6Z3U - chains A and B of the 3 polymer chains in the assembly; structure by X-ray diffraction, 2.60 A resolution.

# Chain A
Protein: CYCLIN domain-containing protein
Source organism: Chaetomium thermophilum (strain DSM 1495 / CBS 144.50 / IMI 039719)
UniProtKB: G0SH78 (G0SH78_CHATD); residues 1-425 here = UniProt positions 1-425
Sequence (425 residues; each row starts with the number of its first residue):
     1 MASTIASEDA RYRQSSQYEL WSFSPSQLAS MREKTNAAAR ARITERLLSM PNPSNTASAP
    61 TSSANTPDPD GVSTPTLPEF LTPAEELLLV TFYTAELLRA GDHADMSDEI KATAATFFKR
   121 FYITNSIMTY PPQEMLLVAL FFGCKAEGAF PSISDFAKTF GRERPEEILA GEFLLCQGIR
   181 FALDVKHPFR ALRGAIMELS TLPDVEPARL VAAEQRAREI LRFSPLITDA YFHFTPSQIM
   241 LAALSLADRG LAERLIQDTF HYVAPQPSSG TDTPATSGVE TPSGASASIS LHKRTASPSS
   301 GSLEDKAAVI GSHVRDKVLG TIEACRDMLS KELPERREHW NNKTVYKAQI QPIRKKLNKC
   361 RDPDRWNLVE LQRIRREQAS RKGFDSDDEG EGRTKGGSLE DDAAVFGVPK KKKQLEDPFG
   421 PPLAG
Unresolved in the structure: 1-4, 50-74, 263-311, 391-425
What the authors report for this chain:
  - post-translational modification sites: Ser15 (citing earlier work)

# Chain B
Protein: Protein kinase domain-containing protein
Source organism: Chaetomium thermophilum (strain DSM 1495 / CBS 144.50 / IMI 039719)
UniProtKB: G0SFC6 (G0SFC6_CHATD); residue numbers follow UniProt; this construct covers 1-437
Sequence (437 residues; numbered 1 to 437; the number before each row is that of its first residue):
     1 MAASPLIAPP TDALQQSRPG STSSPFKRQP QQPSQPPSST APSSSNANDT PQLGSRPPNI
    61 TIANVTSAPF SSRPAITPDP VEQMNEAEKR KYIKGKKLGE GTYANVYLGH SRDDPNFKVA
   121 IKKIKVQAQY KDGMAPDAVR ELKYLRELRG HPNIIGLISV FSSKDQNLNL VLEYLPLGDL
   181 EMLIRDVERV RYGAADIKAW MGMLTRAVWW CHENFILHRD IKPNNLLIAA DGEVKLADFG
   241 LARSFADPGR RMTANVITRW YRPPELLFGA RHYGGAVDIW SVGMVFAELI IRSPFLPGNT
   301 EMEQITLICK HIGTPTEENW PGVSKLPEWW DPMEEPIPVW GKDAYMARFG AVGSEGVDLL
   361 WRTLQLDPKK RITAREMLEH RWWRTDPKPT RKEDLPKKSG GEDKMGADLK RRPGMVEDEN
   421 GPRGSKVARK LDFGQLK
Unresolved in the structure: 1-77, 400-437
What the authors report for this chain:
  - contacts within the chain: Lys122-Glu141 (salt bridge)
  - catalytic residues: Lys122, Asp238
  - post-translational modification sites: Thr253 (citing earlier work)

# Interface between chain A and chain B
Contacting residue pairs (53):
  Arg11(A) with Glu213(B), hydrogen bond (side chain-backbone); Asn214(B), hydrogen bond
  Gln14(A) with Arg146(B), hydrogen bond (backbone-side chain)
  Ser15(A) with Arg146(B)
  Ser16(A) with Arg146(B)
  Glu19(A) with Arg146(B), salt bridge
  Arg42(A) with Pro78(B); Pro80(B)
  Ser107(A) with Arg250(B)
  Thr124(A) with Val81(B)
  Asn125(A) with Asp79(B); Val81(B)
  Tyr130(A) with Asp79(B), hydrogen bond
  Phe141(A) with Asp132(B)
  Phe142(A) with Met134(B), hydrophobic
  Lys145(A) with Asp132(B), hydrogen bond (side chain-backbone); Gly133(B); Met134(B), hydrogen bond (side chain-backbone); Val139(B)
  Ala146(A) with Lys143(B), hydrogen bond (backbone-side chain)
  Phe150(A) with Pro136(B), hydrophobic; Arg140(B)
  Ser152(A) with Asp132(B), hydrogen bond
  Ile153(A) with Lys131(B); Asp132(B), hydrogen bond (backbone-side chain)
  Leu169(A) with Lys131(B); Gly133(B)
  Glu172(A) with Gly133(B); Met134(B), hydrogen bond (side chain-backbone)
  Phe173(A) with Val126(B), hydrophobic; Met134(B), hydrophobic; Ser162(B); Gln166(B); Asn167(B)
  Cys176(A) with Leu142(B), hydrophobic
  Gln177(A) with Asn85(B); Ser162(B), hydrogen bond; Gln166(B)
  Phe181(A) with Asn85(B); Leu142(B), hydrophobic; Val160(B), hydrophobic; Ser162(B); Leu168(B), hydrophobic
  Leu183(A) with Val139(B); Lys143(B)
  Asp184(A) with Glu147(B)
  Arg190(A) with Asp247(B), salt bridge
  Arg365(A) with Asp79(B), salt bridge; Glu82(B), salt bridge
  Arg375(A) with Glu82(B), salt bridge; Gln166(B)
  Arg376(A) with Gln127(B), hydrogen bond
  Ala379(A) with Asp165(B)
Other interface residues (no listed pair), chain A (34 interface residues in all): Thr129, Glu147, Pro151, Arg180
Other interface residues (no listed pair), chain B (33 interface residues in all): Met84, Phe161, Trp210, Arg243
Interface features reported in the paper:
  - specific contacts: Arg190(A)-Asp247(B)
  - interface residues, chain A: Ile5(A), Arg42(A), Arg365(A), Arg375(A)
  - interface residues, chain B: Asp79(B)

# Summary
Chain A and chain B form an interface of 34 and 33 residues respectively, with 12 hydrogen bonds and 5 salt
bridges. Polar pairs include Glu19(A)-Arg146(B), Arg190(A)-Asp247(B) and Arg365(A)-Asp79(B). The paper
describes a contact between Arg190(A) and Asp247(B). From the paper: catalytic residues Lys122(B) and
Asp238(B); interface residues Ile5(A), Arg42(A) and Asp79(B) among others.
Chain A is CYCLIN domain-containing protein and chain B is Protein kinase domain-containing protein, both from
Chaetomium thermophilum (strain DSM 1495 / CBS 144.50 / IMI 039719); the structure, Structure of the CAK
complex form Chaetomium thermophilum, was determined by X-ray diffraction (same publication as 6Z4X).
